8QPE - chains 6 and J of the 20 polymer chains in the assembly; structure by electron microscopy, 3.10 A resolution.

Chain 6:
Molecule: U6 snRNA
Source organism: Homo sapiens
Sequence (106 nucleotides; numbered 1 to 106; the number before each row is that of its first residue):
     1 GUGCUCGCUUCGGCAGCACAUAUACUAAAAUUGGAACGAUACAGAGAAGA
    51 UUAGCAUGGCCCCUGCGCAAGGAUGACACGCAAAUUCGUGAAGCGUUCCA
   101 UAUUUU
Disordered / not traced: 1-35, 79-106

Chain J:
Protein: U4/U6 small nuclear ribonucleoprotein Prp3
Source organism: Homo sapiens
UniProt: O43395 (PRPF3_HUMAN); residue numbers follow UniProt; this construct covers 1-683
Amino-acid sequence (683 residues; each row starts with the number of its first residue):
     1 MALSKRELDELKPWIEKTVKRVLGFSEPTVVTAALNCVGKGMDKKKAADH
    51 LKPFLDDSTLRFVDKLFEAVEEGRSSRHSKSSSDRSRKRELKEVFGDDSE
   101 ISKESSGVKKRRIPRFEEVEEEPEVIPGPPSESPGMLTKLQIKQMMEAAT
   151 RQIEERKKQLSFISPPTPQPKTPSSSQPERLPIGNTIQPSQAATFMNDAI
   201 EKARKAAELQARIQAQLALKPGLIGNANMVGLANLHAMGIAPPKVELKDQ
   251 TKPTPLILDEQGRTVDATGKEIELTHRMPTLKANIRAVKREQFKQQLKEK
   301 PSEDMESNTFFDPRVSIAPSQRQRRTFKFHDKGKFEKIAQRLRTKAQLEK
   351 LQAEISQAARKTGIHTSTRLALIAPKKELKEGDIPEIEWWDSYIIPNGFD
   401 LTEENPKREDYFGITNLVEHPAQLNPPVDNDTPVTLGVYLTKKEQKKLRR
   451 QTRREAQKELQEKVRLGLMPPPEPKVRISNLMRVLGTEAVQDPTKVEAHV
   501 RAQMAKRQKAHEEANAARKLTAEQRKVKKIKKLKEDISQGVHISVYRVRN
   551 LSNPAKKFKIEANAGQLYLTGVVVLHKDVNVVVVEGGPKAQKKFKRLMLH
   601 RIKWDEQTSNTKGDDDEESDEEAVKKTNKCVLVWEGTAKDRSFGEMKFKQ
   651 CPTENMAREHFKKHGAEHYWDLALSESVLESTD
Disordered / not traced: 1-435, 604-627

How chain 6 and chain J interact:
Contacting residue pairs - 35 pairs, chain 6 then chain J:
  G54(6) - Arg483(J)  sugar contact
  G54(6) - Val484(J)  sugar contact
  C55(6) - Pro474(J)  sugar contact
  C55(6) - Lys475(J)  hydrogen bond to the sugar
  C55(6) - Asn480(J)  phosphate contact
  C55(6) - Arg483(J)  phosphate contact
  C55(6) - Val484(J)  sugar contact
  A56(6) - Lys475(J)  phosphate contact
  A56(6) - Arg477(J)  salt bridge to the phosphate
  G58(6) - Arg453(J)  salt bridge to the phosphate
  G65(6) - His511(J)  base contact
  G65(6) - Asn515(J)  hydrogen bond to the sugar
  C66(6) - Asn515(J)  hydrogen bond to the sugar
  C66(6) - Arg518(J)  hydrogen bond to the sugar
  C66(6) - Lys519(J)  salt bridge to the phosphate
  G67(6) - Arg518(J)  hydrogen bond to the sugar
  G67(6) - Lys519(J)  phosphate contact
  G67(6) - Leu520(J)  hydrogen bond to the phosphate
  G67(6) - Arg525(J)  salt bridge to the phosphate
  C68(6) - Leu520(J)  phosphate contact
  C68(6) - Lys528(J)  salt bridge to the phosphate
  A69(6) - Lys528(J)  salt bridge to the phosphate
  G71(6) - Lys589(J)  phosphate contact
  A73(6) - Arg596(J)  salt bridge to the phosphate
  U74(6) - Arg596(J)  salt bridge to the phosphate
  U74(6) - Arg601(J)  base contact
  G75(6) - Arg601(J)  salt bridge to the phosphate
  A76(6) - Phe558(J)  sugar contact
  A76(6) - Lys559(J)  salt bridge to the phosphate
  A76(6) - Asn563(J)  hydrogen bond to the base
  A76(6) - Gln566(J)  hydrogen bond to the base
  C77(6) - Pro554(J)  phosphate contact
  C77(6) - Ala555(J)  phosphate contact
  C77(6) - Phe558(J)  phosphate contact
  A78(6) - Pro554(J)  phosphate contact
Interface residues without a listed pair, chain 6 (18 interface residues in all): U57, C60
Interface residues without a listed pair, chain J (26 interface residues in all): Lys446, Gln457, Ala562

Summary:
18 residues of chain 6 face 26 of chain J across their interface, with 8 hydrogen bonds and 10 salt bridges.
Among the polar pairs are A76(6)-Asn563(J), A76(6)-Gln566(J) and C55(6)-Lys475(J).
Here chain 6 is U6 snRNA and chain J is U4/U6 small nuclear ribonucleoprotein Prp3, both from Homo sapiens.
Entry 8QPE (Cryo-EM Structure of Pre-B-like Complex (core part)) was determined by electron microscopy (same
publication as 8QOZ, 8QP8, 8QP9, 8QPA, 8QPB and 8QPK).
